6O85 - chains C and D of the 13 polymer chains in the assembly; structure by electron microscopy, 3.03 A resolution.

== Chain C (and D) ==
Protein: Translation initiation factor eIF-2B subunit beta
Organism: Homo sapiens
Notes: chain D of this document is another copy of the same molecule, construct and numbering; everything in this record applies to it too
Reference sequence: P49770 (EI2BB_HUMAN); residues 2-351 here = UniProt positions 2-351
Sequence (368 residues; each row starts with the number of its first residue; numbers below 1 keep their minus sign (Met-16 is residue -16)):
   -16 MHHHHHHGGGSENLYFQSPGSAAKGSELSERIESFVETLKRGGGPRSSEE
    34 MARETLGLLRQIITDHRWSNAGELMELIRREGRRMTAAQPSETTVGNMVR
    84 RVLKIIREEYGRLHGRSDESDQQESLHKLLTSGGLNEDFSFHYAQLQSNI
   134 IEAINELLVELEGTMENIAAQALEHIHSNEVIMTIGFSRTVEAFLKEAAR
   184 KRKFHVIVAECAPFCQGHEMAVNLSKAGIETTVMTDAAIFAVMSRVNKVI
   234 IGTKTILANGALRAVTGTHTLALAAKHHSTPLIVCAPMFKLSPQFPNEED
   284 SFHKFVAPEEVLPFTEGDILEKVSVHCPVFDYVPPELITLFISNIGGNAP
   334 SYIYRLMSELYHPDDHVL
Not modelled in the structure: -16 to 7, 99-125 (chain D: -16 to 7, 99-124)
Sequence notes: initiating methionine (-16); expression tag (-15 to 1)
Small-molecule neighbours: C7B (2-(4-chloranylphenoxy)-N-[4-[2-(4-chloranylphenoxy)ethanoylamino]cyclohexyl]ethanamide): Asn162, Val164, His188, Ile190, Thr215, Val225, Arg228
UniProt features mapped onto this chain:
  - natural variant: Val85 (V85E: In VWM2), Ala127 (A127V: Found in a patient with Rett syndrome-like phenotype; uncertain significance), Ser171 (S171F: In VWM2), Pro196 (P196S: In VWM2), Gly200 (G200V: In VWM2), Glu213 (E213G: In VWM2), Cys268 (C268Y: In VWM2), Lys273 (K273R: In VWM2), Val316 (V316D: In VWM2), Gly329 (G329V: In VWM2)
Reported in the primary citation:
  - mutagenesis - N132D: increased catalytic activity with Eukaryotic translation initiation factor 2 subunit 1

== How chain C and chain D interact ==
Contacting residue pairs - 12 pairs, chain C then chain D:
  His160(C) - Arg228(D)  hydrogen bond
  Ser227(C) - Asn230(D)  hydrogen bond (backbone-side chain)
  Arg228(C) - His160(D)  hydrogen bond
  Arg228(C) - Asn230(D)
  Asn230(C) - Ser227(D)
  Asn230(C) - Arg228(D)
  His260(C) - His260(D)
  His260(C) - Ser262(D)  hydrogen bond (backbone-side chain)
  His261(C) - His261(D)  hydrogen bond (backbone-side chain)
  His261(C) - Ser262(D)
  Ser262(C) - His260(D)  hydrogen bond (side chain-backbone)
  Ser262(C) - His261(D)

== Overview ==
Chain C and chain D each contribute 7 residues to their interface; the contacts include 6 hydrogen bonds.
Polar pairs include His160(C)-Arg228(D), Ser227(C)-Asn230(D) and His260(C)-Ser262(D). Chain C binds compound
C7B. From the paper: N132D of chain C increases catalytic activity with Eukaryotic translation initiation
factor 2 subunit 1.
Both chains are Translation initiation factor eIF-2B subunit beta (Homo sapiens). Entry 6O85 (Electron
cryo-microscopy of the eukaryotic translation initiation factor 2B bound to eukaryotic translation initiation
factor 2 ...) was determined by electron microscopy (same publication as 6O81 and 6O9Z).
